Entry 1TVA (X-ray diffraction, 2.60 A resolution); this record covers chains T and A of the 4 polymer chains in the assembly.

Chain T:
Molecule: 16-nt DNA strand
Sequence (16 nucleotides; row label = number of the first residue in the row):
     1 CCGACTGCGC ATCAGC

Chain A:
Name: DNA polymerase beta
Source organism: Homo sapiens
Notes: EC 2.7.7.7
UniProt: P06746 (DPOB_HUMAN); residues 1-335 here correspond to UniProt positions 0-334 (UniProt number = residue number - 1)
Chain sequence (335 residues; numbered 1 to 335; the number before each row is that of its first residue):
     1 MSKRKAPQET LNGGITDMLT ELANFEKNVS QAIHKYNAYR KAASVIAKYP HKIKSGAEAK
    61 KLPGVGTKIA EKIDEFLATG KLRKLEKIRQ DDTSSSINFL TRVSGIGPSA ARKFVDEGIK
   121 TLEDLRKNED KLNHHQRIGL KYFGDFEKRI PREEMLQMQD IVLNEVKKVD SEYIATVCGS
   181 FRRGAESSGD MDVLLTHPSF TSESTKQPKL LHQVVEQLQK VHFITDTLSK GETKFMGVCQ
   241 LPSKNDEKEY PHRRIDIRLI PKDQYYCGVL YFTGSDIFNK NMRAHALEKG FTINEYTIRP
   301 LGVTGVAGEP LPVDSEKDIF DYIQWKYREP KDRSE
Disordered / not traced: 1-4
Swiss-Prot annotation at these positions:
  - binding site (K(+)): Lys61
  - binding site (Na(+)): Lys61
Ion coordination: Mg2+: Ser30, Ser171; Na+ site 1: Lys60, Leu62, Val65 (shared with 1 residue of chain D); Na+ site 2: Thr101, Val103, Ile106 (shared with 1 residue of chain P)

Chain T / chain A interface:
Pairs across the interface (14; chain T residue first):
  DC5(T) - His34(A)  stacking on the base
  DC8(T) - Tyr296(A)  sugar contact
  DG9(T) - Thr233(A)  phosphate contact
  DG9(T) - Lys234(A)  base contact
  DC10(T) - Ser229(A)  phosphate contact
  DC10(T) - Lys230(A)  hydrogen bond to the phosphate
  DC10(T) - Gly231(A)  hydrogen bond to the phosphate
  DC10(T) - Glu232(A)  hydrogen bond to the phosphate
  DC10(T) - Thr233(A)  hydrogen bond to the phosphate
  DC10(T) - Lys234(A)  hydrogen bond to the phosphate
  DA11(T) - Ser229(A)  sugar contact
  DA11(T) - Lys230(A)  hydrogen bond to the phosphate
  DT12(T) - Asn133(A)  phosphate contact
  DT12(T) - His134(A)  phosphate contact
Other interface residues (no listed pair), chain T (7 interface residues in all): DT6
Other interface residues (no listed pair), chain A (12 interface residues in all): Leu228, Tyr271

In short:
Chain T and chain A form an interface of 7 and 12 residues respectively; the contacts include 6 hydrogen bonds
and 1 aromatic stacking contact. Among the polar pairs are DC10(T)-Lys230(A), DC10(T)-Gly231(A) and
DC10(T)-Glu232(A).
Here chain T is a 16-nt DNA strand and chain A is DNA polymerase beta (Homo sapiens). Entry 1TVA (Human DNA
polymerase beta complexed with nicked DNA containing a mismatched template thymidine and incoming cytidine)
was determined by X-ray diffraction, deposited together with 1TV9.
